3GEI - chain A; structure by X-ray diffraction, 3.40 A resolution.

Chain A:
Molecule: tRNA modification GTPase mnmE
Organism: Chlorobium tepidum
Notes: EC 3.6.-.-
Reference sequence: Q8KAS1 (MNME_CHLTE); residue numbers follow UniProt; this construct covers 1-473
Sequence (476 residues; row label = number of the first residue in the row; numbers below 1 keep their minus sign (Gly-2 is residue -2)):
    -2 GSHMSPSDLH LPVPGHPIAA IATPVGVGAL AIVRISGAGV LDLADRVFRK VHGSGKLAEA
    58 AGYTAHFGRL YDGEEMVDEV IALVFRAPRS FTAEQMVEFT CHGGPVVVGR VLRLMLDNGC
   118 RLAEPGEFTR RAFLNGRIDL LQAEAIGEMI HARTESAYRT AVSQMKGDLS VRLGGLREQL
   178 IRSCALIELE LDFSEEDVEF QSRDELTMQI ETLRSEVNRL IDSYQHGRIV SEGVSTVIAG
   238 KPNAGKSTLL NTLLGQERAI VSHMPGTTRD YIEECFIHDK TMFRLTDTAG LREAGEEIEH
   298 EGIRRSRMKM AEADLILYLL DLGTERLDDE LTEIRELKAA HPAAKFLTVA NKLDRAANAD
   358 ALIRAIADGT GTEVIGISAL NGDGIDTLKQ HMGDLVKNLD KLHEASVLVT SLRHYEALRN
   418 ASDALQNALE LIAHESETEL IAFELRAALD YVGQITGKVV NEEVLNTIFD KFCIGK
Disordered / not traced: -2 to 3, 252-269, 285-304, 397-400
Differences from the reference sequence: expression tag (-2 to 0)
Metal / ion sites: Mg2+: Ser244 (together with GMP-PCP)
Residues lining bound ligands: GMP-PCP (GCP; phosphomethylphosphonic acid guanylate ester): Lys238, Pro239, Asn240, Ala241, Gly242, Lys243, Ser244, Thr245, Asn348, Lys349, Asp351, Arg352, Ser375, Ala376, Leu377
Swiss-Prot annotation at these positions:
  - binding site ((6S)-5-formyl-5,6,7,8-tetrahydrofolate): Arg31, Glu95, Arg134, Lys473
  - binding site (GTP): Asn240 to Thr245, Ser259 to Thr265, Asp284 to Gly287
  - binding site (Mg(2+)): Ser244, Thr265

In short:
Ligands of chain A: GMP-PCP. Curated annotation (UniProt) lists 4
(6S)-5-formyl-5,6,7,8-tetrahydrofolate-binding residues, 17 GTP-binding residues and Mg2+-binding residues
Ser244 and Thr265.
Chain A is tRNA modification GTPase mnmE (Chlorobium tepidum); the structure, Crystal structure of MnmE from
Chlorobium tepidum in complex with GCP, was determined by X-ray diffraction together with 3GEE and 3GEH from
the same study.
